5X8T - chains E and A of the 32 polymer chains in the assembly; structure by electron microscopy, 3.30 A resolution.

[Chain E]
Name: 50S ribosomal protein L4, chloroplastic
Organism: Spinacia oleracea
UniProt: O49937 (RK4_SPIOL); residue numbers follow UniProt; this construct covers 51-293
Chain sequence (243 residues; row label = number of the first residue in the row):
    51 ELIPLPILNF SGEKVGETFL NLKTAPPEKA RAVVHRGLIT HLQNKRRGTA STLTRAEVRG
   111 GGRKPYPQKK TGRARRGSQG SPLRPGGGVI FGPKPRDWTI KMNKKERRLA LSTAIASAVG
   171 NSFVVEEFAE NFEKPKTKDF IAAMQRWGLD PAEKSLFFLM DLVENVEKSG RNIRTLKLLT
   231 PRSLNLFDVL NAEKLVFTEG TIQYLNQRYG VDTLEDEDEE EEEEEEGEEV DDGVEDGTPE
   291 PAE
Not modelled in the structure: 51, 262-293

[Chain A]
Molecule: 23S rRNA
Organism: Spinacia oleracea
Sequence (2810 nucleotides; each row starts with the number of its first residue):
     1 UUCAAACGAG GAAAGGCUUA CGGUGGAUAC CUAGGCACCC AGAGACGAGG AAGGGCGUAU
    61 UAAUCGACGA AAUGCUUCGG GGAGUUGAAA AUAAGCAGAG AUCCGGAGAU UCCCGAAUAG
   121 GUCAACCUUU CGAACUUCUG CUGAAUCCAU GGGCAGGCAA GAGACAACCU GGCGAACUGA
   181 AACAUCUUAG UAGCCAGAGG AAAAGAAAGC AAAAGCGAUU CCCGUAGUAG CGGCGAGCGA
   241 AAUGGGAGCA GCCUAAACCG UGAAAACGGG GUUGUGGGAG AGCAAUACAA GCGUCGUGCU
   301 GCUAGGCGAA UCAGUGGAGU GCGGAACCCU AGAUGGUGAA AGUCCAGUAG CCGAAAGCAU
   361 CACUAGCUUA UGCUCUGACC CGAGUAGCAU GGGGCACGUG GAAUCCCGUG UGAAUCAGCA
   421 AGGACCACCU UGCAAGGCUA AAUACUCCUG GGUGACCGAU AGCGAAGUAG UACCGUGAGG
   481 GAAGGGUGAA AAGAACCCCC AUCGGGGAGU GAAAUAGAAC AUGAAACCGU AAGCUCUCAA
   541 GCAGUGGGAG GGGGACCAGA CCCUGACCGC GUGCCUGUUG AAGAAUGAGC CGGCGACUCA
   601 UAGGCAGUGG CUUGGUUAAG GGAACCCACC GGAGCCGUAG CGAAAGCGAG UCUUCAUAGG
   661 GCAAUUGUCA CUGCUUAUGG ACCCGAACCU GGGUGAUCUA UCCAUGACCA GGAUGAAGCU
   721 UGGGUGAAAC UAAGUGGAGG UCCGAACCGA CUGAUGUUGA AGAAUCAGCG GAUGAGUUGU
   781 GGUUAGGGGU GAAAUGCCAC UCGAACCCAG AGCUAGCUGG UUCUCCCCGA AAUGCGUUGA
   841 GGCGCAGCAG UUGACUGGAC AUCUAGGGGU AAAGCACUGU UUCGGUGCGG GCCGCGAGAG
   901 CGGUACCAAA UCGAGGCAAA CUCUGAAUAC UAGAUAUGAC CUCCAAAUAA CAGGGGUCAA
   961 GGUCGGCCAG UGAGACGAUG GGGGAUAAGC UUCAUCGUCG AGAGGGAAAC AGCCCGGAUC
  1021 ACCAGCUAAG GCCCCUAAAU GACCGCUCAG UGAUAAAGGA GGUAGGGGUG CAGAGACAGC
  1081 CAGGAGGUUU GCCUAGAAGC AGCCACCCUU GAAAGAGUGC GUAAUAGCUC ACUGAUCGAG
  1141 CGCUCUUGCG CCGAAGAUGA ACGGGGCUAA GCGGUCUGCC GAAGCUGUGG GAUGUAAAAA
  1201 AACAUCGGUA GGGGAGCGUU CCGUGUUAGG GAGAAACGCG UGCGUGAGCC GCGUUGGACG
  1261 AAGCGGAAGC GAGAAUGUCG GCUUGAGUAA CGCAAACAUU GGUGAGAAUC CAAUGCCCCG
  1321 AAAACCUAAG GGUUCCUCCG CAAGGUUCGU CCACGGAGGG UGAGUCAGGG CCUAAGAUCA
  1381 GGCCGAAAGG CGUAGUCGAU GGACAACAGG UGAAUAUUCC UGUACUACCC CUUGUUGGUC
  1441 CCGAGGGACG GAGGAGGCUA GGUUAGCCGA AAGAUGGUUA UCGGUUCAAG GACGCAAGGU
  1501 GACCCUGUUU UUCAGGGUAA GAAGGGGUAG AGAAAAUGCC UCGAGCCAAU GUUCGAGUAC
  1561 CAGGCGCUAC GGCGCUGAAG UAACCGAUGC CAUACUCCCA GGAAAAGCUC GAACGACCUU
  1621 CAACAAAAGG GUACCUGUAC CCGAAACCGA CACAGGUAGG UAGGUAGAGA AUACCUAGGG
  1681 GCGCGAGACA ACUCUCUCUA AGGAACUCGG CAAAAUAGCC CCGUAACUUC GGGAGAAGGG
  1741 GUGCCCCCUC ACAAAGGGGG UCGAAGUGAC CAGGCCCGGG CGACUGUUUA CCAAAAACAC
  1801 AGGUCUCCGC AAAGUCGUAA GACCAUGUAU GGGGGCUGAC GCCUGCCCAG UGCCGGAAGG
  1861 UCAAGGAAGU UGGUGACCUG AUGACAGGGG AGCCGGCGAC CGAAGCCCCG GUGAACGGCG
  1921 GCCGUAACUA UAACGGUCCU AAGGUAGCGA AAUUCCUUGU CGGGUAAGUU CCGACCCGCA
  1981 CGAAAGGCGU AACGAUCUGG GCACUGUCUC GGAGAGAGGC UCGGUGAAAU AGACAUGUCU
  2041 GUGAAGAUGC GGACUACCUG CACCUGGACA GAAAGACCCU AUGAAGCUUU ACUGUUCCCU
  2101 GGGAUUGGCU UUGGGCUUUU CCUGCGCAGC UUAGGUGGAA GGCGAAGAAG GCCCCCUUCC
  2161 GGGGGGGCCC GAGCCAUCAG UGAGAUACCA CUCUGGAAGA GCUAGAAUUC UAACCUUGUG
  2221 UCAGGACCUA CGGGCCAAGG GACAUUCUCA GGUAGACAGU UUCUAUGGGG CGUAGGCCUC
  2281 CCAAAAGGUA ACGGAGGCGU GCAAAGGUUU CCUCGGGCCG GACGGAGAUU GGCCCUCGAG
  2341 UGCAAAGGCA GAAGGGAGCU UGACUGCAAG ACCCACCCGU CGAGCAGGGA CGAAAGUCGG
  2401 CCUUAGUGAU CCGACGGUGC CGAGUGGAAG GGCCGUCGCU CAACGGAUAA AAGUUACUCU
  2461 AGGGAUAACA GGCUGAUCUU CCCCAAGAGU UCACAUCGAC GGGAAGGUUU GGCACCUCGA
  2521 UGUCGGCUCU UCGCCACCUG GGGCUGUAGU AUGUUCCAAG GGUUGGGCUG UUCGCCCAUU
  2581 AAAGCGGUAC GUGAGCUGGG UUCAGAACGU CGUGAGACAG UUCGGUCCAU AUCCGGUGUG
  2641 GGCGUUAGAG CAUUGAGAGG ACCUUUCCCU AGUACGAGAG GACCGGGAAG GACGCACCUC
  2701 UGGUGUACCA GUUAUCGUGC CCACGGUAAA CGCUGGGUAG CCAAGUGCGG AGCGGAUAAC
  2761 UGCUGAAAGC AUCUAAGUAG UAAGCCCACC CCAAGAUGAG UGCUCUCCUA
Not modelled in the structure: 1

[Chain E / chain A interface]
Contacting residue pairs (156; chain E residue first):
  Pro-76(E) with G610(A), phosphate contact
  Lys-79(E) with G609(A), salt bridge to the phosphate; G610(A), phosphate contact
  Val-83(E) with G609(A), sugar contact; G610(A), sugar contact
  His-85(E) with G1265(A), hydrogen bond to the sugar
  Arg-86(E) with G609(A), hydrogen bond to the base; A670(A), hydrogen bond to the base; C671(A), sugar contact
  Ile-89(E) with G1266(A), sugar contact
  Leu-92(E) with A455(A), hydrogen bond to the base
  Gln-93(E) with A455(A), base contact; U672(A), phosphate contact
  Asn-94(E) with C626(A), hydrogen bond to the sugar; C627(A), hydrogen bond to the phosphate
  Lys-95(E) with C625(A), base contact; C626(A), sugar contact
  Arg-96(E) with A455(A), base contact; C456(A), salt bridge to the phosphate; A1267(A), sugar contact
  Arg-97(E) with C38(A), hydrogen bond to the base; G452(A), base contact; U453(A), hydrogen bond to the sugar; G454(A), sugar contact; A455(A), phosphate contact
  Thr-99(E) with A37(A), base contact; G454(A), hydrogen bond to the base; A455(A), phosphate contact; C456(A), sugar contact
  Ala-100(E) with C456(A), sugar contact
  Ser-101(E) with C36(A), sugar contact; A37(A), sugar contact
  Thr-102(E) with G462(A), hydrogen bond to the phosphate; G1269(A), base contact
  Leu-103(E) with C463(A), phosphate contact; G464(A), phosphate contact
  Arg-105(E) with C684(A), salt bridge to the phosphate; G685(A), salt bridge to the phosphate; G812(A), sugar contact
  Ala-106(E) with G812(A), phosphate contact
  Val-108(E) with G464(A), phosphate contact
  Arg-109(E) with G464(A), hydrogen bond to the base; G470(A), base contact; G481(A), phosphate contact
  Gly-110(E) with G481(A), phosphate contact
  Gly-111(E) with G481(A), hydrogen bond to the phosphate
  Gly-112(E) with A809(A), phosphate contact
  Arg-113(E) with C807(A), salt bridge to the phosphate; C808(A), phosphate contact
  Lys-114(E) with A686(A), salt bridge to the phosphate; A687(A), salt bridge to the phosphate
  Gln-118(E) with G685(A), hydrogen bond to the sugar; A686(A), hydrogen bond to the sugar; U1276(A), base contact; U2460(A), phosphate contact; A2461(A), phosphate contact
  Lys-119(E) with A2074(A), phosphate contact; G2075(A), phosphate contact; U2460(A), salt bridge to the phosphate; A2461(A), salt bridge to the phosphate
  Lys-120(E) with A2073(A), phosphate contact; A2074(A), hydrogen bond to the phosphate
  Thr-121(E) with A2074(A), phosphate contact
  Gly-122(E) with A2073(A), phosphate contact; A2074(A), phosphate contact
  Arg-123(E) with U1276(A), hydrogen bond to the base; U1278(A), phosphate contact
  Ala-124(E) with U1276(A), phosphate contact; G1277(A), phosphate contact; U1278(A), hydrogen bond to the phosphate
  Arg-125(E) with C684(A), hydrogen bond to the base; G685(A), sugar contact; U818(A), hydrogen bond to the base; U1276(A), salt bridge to the phosphate; A2074(A), hydrogen bond to the base; G2462(A), salt bridge to the phosphate
  Arg-126(E) with U1278(A), salt bridge to the phosphate
  Gly-127(E) with G685(A), sugar contact; A686(A), phosphate contact
  Ser-128(E) with G685(A), phosphate contact
  Gln-129(E) with G481(A), sugar contact
  Pro-132(E) with C684(A), phosphate contact
  Leu-133(E) with C594(A), base contact; C683(A), sugar contact; C684(A), sugar contact; A1275(A), base contact; G1277(A), hydrogen bond to the base; U1278(A), sugar contact
  Arg-134(E) with U1278(A), sugar contact; C1279(A), salt bridge to the phosphate
  Pro-135(E) with U460(A), base contact; A461(A), phosphate contact; G593(A), base contact; U1278(A), sugar contact; C1279(A), sugar contact
  Val-139(E) with G462(A), phosphate contact; G1269(A), base contact
  Ile-140(E) with A596(A), sugar contact; C683(A), phosphate contact; G812(A), base contact
  Phe-141(E) with A596(A), phosphate contact; U598(A), stacking on the base; C682(A), phosphate contact; G1269(A), sugar contact
  Gly-142(E) with G1269(A), sugar contact
  Pro-143(E) with G1269(A), phosphate contact
  Pro-145(E) with A37(A), sugar contact
  Arg-146(E) with A600(A), salt bridge to the phosphate
  Ile-150(E) with C671(A), sugar contact
  Lys-151(E) with U616(A), phosphate contact; U617(A), salt bridge to the phosphate; C669(A), hydrogen bond to the sugar; A670(A), hydrogen bond to the sugar; C671(A), phosphate contact
  Met-152(E) with U617(A), phosphate contact; A670(A), sugar contact
  Asn-153(E) with G609(A), hydrogen bond to the base; U616(A), sugar contact; U617(A), phosphate contact; C669(A), hydrogen bond to the sugar
  Lys-154(E) with U617(A), hydrogen bond to the phosphate
  Lys-155(E) with G610(A), hydrogen bond to the sugar; U616(A), salt bridge to the phosphate
  Glu-156(E) with G610(A), sugar contact
  Arg-157(E) with A628(A), salt bridge to the phosphate
  Arg-158(E) with C629(A), salt bridge to the phosphate; C630(A), salt bridge to the phosphate
  Leu-159(E) with G610(A), phosphate contact; C611(A), phosphate contact
  Pro-185(E) with U330(A), phosphate contact
  Lys-186(E) with U330(A), phosphate contact
  Thr-187(E) with C329(A), base contact; U330(A), sugar contact
  Lys-188(E) with C328(A), salt bridge to the phosphate; C329(A), base contact
  Lys-204(E) with G1225(A), phosphate contact
  Lys-218(E) with U330(A), hydrogen bond to the sugar
  Arg-221(E) with A331(A), salt bridge to the phosphate; A349(A), hydrogen bond to the sugar
  Asn-222(E) with C329(A), hydrogen bond to the sugar; A331(A), hydrogen bond to the phosphate; G332(A), hydrogen bond to the sugar
  Arg-224(E) with G332(A), hydrogen bond to the phosphate; A333(A), salt bridge to the phosphate; U1226(A), hydrogen bond to the base
  Pro-231(E) with A628(A), hydrogen bond to the sugar
  Arg-232(E) with G622(A), hydrogen bond to the phosphate; A623(A), salt bridge to the phosphate; C627(A), hydrogen bond to the base; A628(A), hydrogen bond to the base
  Ser-233(E) with A623(A), hydrogen bond to the base
  Leu-234(E) with A628(A), sugar contact
  Asn-235(E) with C627(A), hydrogen bond to the sugar
  Phe-237(E) with G1223(A), sugar contact
  Arg-258(E) with C629(A), sugar contact
  Tyr-259(E) with C629(A), phosphate contact
Interface residues without a listed pair, chain E (86 interface residues in all): Gly-98, Thr-104, Ser-131, Gly-136, Gly-137, Lys-144, Thr-149, Lys-184, Ile-191, Ile-223
Interface residues without a listed pair, chain A (84 interface residues in all): G480, G595, C597, C599, U608, A618, G631, G680, A681, U1224, A1268

[In short]
Chain E and chain A form an interface of 86 and 84 residues respectively, with 40 hydrogen bonds, 23 salt
bridges and 1 aromatic stacking contact. Polar pairs include Arg-86(E)/G609(A), Arg-86(E)/A670(A) and
Leu-92(E)/A455(A).
Here chain E is 50S ribosomal protein L4, chloroplastic and chain A is 23S rRNA, both from Spinacia oleracea.
Entry 5X8T (Structure of the 50S large subunit of chloroplast ribosome from spinach) was determined by
electron microscopy (same publication as 5X8P and 5X8R).
